PDB entry 6XGR | electron microscopy, 3.50 A resolution | chains H and R of the 18 polymer chains in the assembly

# Chain H (and R)
Name: YSD1_22 major tail protein
Source organism: Bacteriophage sp
Notes: chain R of this document is another copy of the same molecule, construct and numbering; everything in this record applies to it too
UniProtKB: A0A498U5Z3 (A0A498U5Z3_9VIRU); numbering as in UniProt (aligned over 1-381)
Chain sequence (381 residues; row label = number of the first residue in the row):
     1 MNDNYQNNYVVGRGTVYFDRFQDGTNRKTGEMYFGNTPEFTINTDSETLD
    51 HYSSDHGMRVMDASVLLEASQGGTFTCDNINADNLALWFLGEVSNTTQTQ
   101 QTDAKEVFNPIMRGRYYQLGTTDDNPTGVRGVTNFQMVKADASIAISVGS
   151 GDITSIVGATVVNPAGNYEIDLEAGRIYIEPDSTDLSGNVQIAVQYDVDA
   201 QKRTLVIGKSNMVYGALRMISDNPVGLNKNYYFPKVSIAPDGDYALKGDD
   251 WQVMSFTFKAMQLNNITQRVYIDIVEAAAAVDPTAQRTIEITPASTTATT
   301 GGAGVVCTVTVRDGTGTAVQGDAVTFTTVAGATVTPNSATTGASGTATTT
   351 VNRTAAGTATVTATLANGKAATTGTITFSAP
Unresolved in the structure: 1, 277-381

# Chain H / chain R interface
Pairs across the interface - 104 pairs, chain H then chain R:
  Tyr-33(H) / Tyr-5(R)  hydrophobic
  Gly-35(H) / Asn-7(R)
  Asn-36(H) / Asn-7(R)  hydrogen bond
  Asn-36(H) / Tyr-9(R)  hydrogen bond
  Glu-47(H) / Arg-59(R)  salt bridge
  Val-65(H) / Met-58(R)  hydrophobic
  Leu-66(H) / Met-58(R)
  Leu-67(H) / Met-58(R)
  Leu-67(H) / Arg-59(R)
  Glu-68(H) / Tyr-52(R)  hydrogen bond
  Glu-68(H) / Arg-59(R)  salt bridge
  Asp-78(H) / Asn-8(R)
  Asp-78(H) / Tyr-9(R)
  Asn-79(H) / Tyr-5(R)  hydrogen bond
  Asn-79(H) / Asn-7(R)
  Asn-79(H) / Asn-8(R)  hydrogen bond (side chain-backbone)
  Ile-80(H) / Asn-8(R)  hydrogen bond (backbone-side chain)
  Ile-80(H) / Val-10(R)  hydrophobic
  Ile-80(H) / Lys-229(R)
  Asn-81(H) / Lys-229(R)
  Ala-82(H) / Ile-274(R)  hydrophobic
  Leu-85(H) / Lys-229(R)
  Trp-88(H) / Ile-42(R)
  Trp-88(H) / Thr-44(R)
  Phe-89(H) / Gln-71(R)
  Phe-89(H) / Tyr-231(R)  hydrophobic
  Phe-89(H) / Val-270(R)  hydrophobic
  Phe-89(H) / Ile-272(R)  hydrophobic
  Leu-90(H) / Leu-66(R)  hydrophobic
  Leu-90(H) / Ala-69(R)  hydrophobic
  Pro-110(H) / Gln-22(R)
  Pro-110(H) / Lys-28(R)
  Arg-115(H) / Gly-30(R)
  Arg-115(H) / Glu-31(R)
  Arg-115(H) / Met-32(R)
  Arg-115(H) / Asp-83(R)  salt bridge
  Tyr-116(H) / Tyr-17(R)  hydrophobic
  Tyr-116(H) / Gly-30(R)
  Tyr-116(H) / Glu-31(R)  hydrogen bond (backbone-backbone)
  Tyr-117(H) / Thr-29(R)  hydrogen bond (side chain-backbone)
  Tyr-117(H) / Gly-30(R)
  Gln-118(H) / Arg-218(R)  hydrogen bond
  Pro-126(H) / Tyr-232(R)
  Pro-126(H) / Tyr-271(R)  hydrophobic
  Thr-127(H) / Arg-218(R)  hydrogen bond (backbone-side chain)
  Thr-127(H) / Tyr-232(R)
  Thr-127(H) / Asp-273(R)
  Arg-130(H) / Asn-230(R)
  Arg-130(H) / Asp-273(R)  salt bridge
  Arg-176(H) / Tyr-17(R)
  Arg-176(H) / Glu-31(R)  salt bridge
  Arg-176(H) / Arg-218(R)
  Arg-176(H) / Ile-220(R)
  Arg-203(H) / Asp-273(R)  salt bridge
  Thr-204(H) / Ile-272(R)
  Thr-204(H) / Asp-273(R)
  Thr-204(H) / Ile-274(R)  hydrogen bond (backbone-backbone)
  Leu-205(H) / Ile-272(R)
  Val-206(H) / Val-270(R)
  Val-206(H) / Tyr-271(R)
  Val-206(H) / Ile-272(R)  hydrogen bond (backbone-backbone)
  Ile-207(H) / Gln-268(R)
  Ile-207(H) / Val-270(R)
  Ile-207(H) / Tyr-271(R)  hydrophobic
  Gly-208(H) / Gln-268(R)
  Gly-208(H) / Val-270(R)  hydrogen bond (backbone-backbone)
  Lys-209(H) / Gln-268(R)  hydrogen bond (backbone-side chain)
  Ser-210(H) / Arg-269(R)
  Met-212(H) / Leu-66(R)  hydrophobic
  Tyr-214(H) / Ser-64(R)  hydrogen bond (side chain-backbone)
  Pro-240(H) / Thr-44(R)
  Pro-240(H) / Ser-46(R)
  Gly-242(H) / Asn-43(R)
  Gly-242(H) / Thr-44(R)
  Asp-243(H) / Ile-42(R)
  Asp-243(H) / Asn-43(R)
  Tyr-244(H) / Thr-41(R)
  Tyr-244(H) / Ile-42(R)  hydrogen bond (backbone-backbone)
  Tyr-244(H) / Tyr-231(R)  hydrogen bond
  Ala-245(H) / Thr-41(R)
  Leu-246(H) / Gly-12(R)
  Leu-246(H) / Phe-40(R)  hydrogen bond (backbone-backbone)
  Leu-246(H) / Ile-42(R)  hydrophobic
  Leu-246(H) / Met-219(R)  hydrophobic
  Leu-246(H) / Tyr-231(R)
  Lys-247(H) / Gly-12(R)
  Lys-247(H) / Arg-13(R)
  Lys-247(H) / Gly-14(R)  hydrogen bond (side chain-backbone)
  Lys-247(H) / Val-16(R)
  Lys-247(H) / Thr-37(R)  hydrogen bond
  Lys-247(H) / Pro-38(R)
  Lys-247(H) / Glu-39(R)
  Gly-248(H) / Gly-12(R)
  Gly-248(H) / Arg-13(R)
  Trp-251(H) / Tyr-9(R)  hydrophobic
  Trp-251(H) / Val-10(R)
  Trp-251(H) / Val-11(R)
  Gln-252(H) / Val-10(R)  hydrogen bond (backbone-backbone)
  Gln-252(H) / Gly-12(R)
  Lys-259(H) / Thr-48(R)
  Lys-259(H) / Met-61(R)
  Met-261(H) / Met-61(R)  hydrophobic
  Met-261(H) / Ser-64(R)  hydrogen bond
  Gln-262(H) / Val-60(R)
Also at the interface, not in a pair above, chain H (52 interface residues in all): Met-112, Asp-123, Ala-239
Also at the interface, not in a pair above, chain R (56 interface residues in all): Tyr-33, Asp-50, Ala-63, Val-65, Thr-267

# Summary
52 residues of chain H face 56 of chain R across their interface; the contacts include 22 hydrogen bonds and 6
salt bridges. Among the polar pairs are Glu-47(H)/Arg-59(R), Glu-68(H)/Arg-59(R) and Arg-115(H)/Asp-83(R).
Both chains are YSD1_22 major tail protein (Bacteriophage sp). Entry 6XGR (YSD1 major tail protein) was
determined by electron microscopy, deposited together with 6XGP and 6XGQ.
